3PPX - chain A; structure by X-ray diffraction, 1.91 A resolution.

[Chain A]
Protein: von Willebrand factor
From: Homo sapiens
Notes: fragment: VWF A2 domain
Reference sequence: P04275 (VWF_HUMAN); residue numbers follow UniProt; this construct covers 1488-1674
Chain sequence (196 residues; numbered 1487 to 1682; the number before each row is that of its first residue):
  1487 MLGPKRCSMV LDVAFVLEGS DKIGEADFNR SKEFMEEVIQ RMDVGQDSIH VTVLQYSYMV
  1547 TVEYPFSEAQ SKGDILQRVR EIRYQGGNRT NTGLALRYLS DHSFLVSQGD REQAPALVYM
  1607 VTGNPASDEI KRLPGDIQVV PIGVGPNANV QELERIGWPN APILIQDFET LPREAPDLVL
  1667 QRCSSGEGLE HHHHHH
Unresolved in the structure: 1487-1492, 1677-1682
Differences from the reference sequence: expression tag (1487, 1675-1682); engineered mutation Cys1493 (Asn in P04275), Ala1602 (Asn in P04275), Ser1670 (Cys in P04275)
Swiss-Prot annotation at these positions:
  - glycosylation (N-linked (GlcNAc...) asparagine): Asn1515 (complex), Asn1574
  - natural variant: Phe1514 (F1514C: In VWD2), Leu1540 (L1540P: In VWD2), Tyr1570 (Y1570C: In a breast cancer sample), Tyr1584 (Y1584C: Exhibits increased in susceptibility to proteolysis by ADAMTS13), Arg1597 (R1597G: In VWD2; R1597Q: In VWD2; R1597W: In VWD2), Val1607 (V1607D: In VWD2), Gly1609 (G1609R: In VWD2), Ser1613 (S1613P: In VWD2), Ile1628 (I1628T: In VWD2), Glu1638 (E1638K: In VWD2), Pro1648 (P1648S: In VWD2), Val1665 (V1665E: In VWD2)
Disulfide bonds: Cys1493-Cys1669
Ion coordination: Na+: Asp1498, Asp1596, Arg1597, Ala1600

[Overview]
The Na+ site is built by Asp1498, Asp1596, Arg1597 and Ala1600.
Chain A is von Willebrand factor (Homo sapiens); the structure, Crystal structure of the N1602A mutant of an
engineered VWF A2 domain (N1493C and C1670S), was determined by X-ray diffraction together with 3PPV, 3PPW and
3PPY from the same study.
